Entry 9FXS (electron microscopy, 4.20 A resolution (low resolution: residue-level contacts below are approximate; hydrogen-bond / salt-bridge calls are withheld)); this record covers chains B and D of the 4 polymer chains in the assembly.

[Chain B]
Protein: Fimbrin-like protein FimI
Source organism: Escherichia coli
UniProtKB: P39264 (FIMI_ECOLI); residues 1-160 here correspond to UniProt positions 20-179 (UniProt number = residue number + 19)
Chain sequence (160 residues; numbered 1 to 160; the number before each row is that of its first residue):
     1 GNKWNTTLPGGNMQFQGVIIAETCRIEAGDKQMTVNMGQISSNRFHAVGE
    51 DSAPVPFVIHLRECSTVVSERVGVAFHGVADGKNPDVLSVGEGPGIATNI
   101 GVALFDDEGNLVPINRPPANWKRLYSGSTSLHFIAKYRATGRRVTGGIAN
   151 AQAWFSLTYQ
Not modelled in the structure: 1-23
Disulfide bonds: C24-C64

[Chain D]
Protein: Outer membrane usher protein FimD
Source organism: Escherichia coli
UniProtKB: P30130 (FIMD_ECOLI); residues 1-833 here correspond to UniProt positions 46-878 (UniProt number = residue number + 45)
Chain sequence (847 residues; numbered 1 to 847; the number before each row is that of its first residue):
     1 DLYFNPRFLADDPQAVADLSRFENGQELPPGTYRVDIYLNNGYMATRDVT
    51 FNTGDSEQGIVPCLTRAQLASMGLNTASVAGMNLLADDACVPLTTMVQDA
   101 TAHLDVGQQRLNLTIPQAFMSNRARGYIPPELWDPGINAGLLNYNFSGNS
   151 VQNRIGGNSHYAYLNLQSGLNIGAWRLRDNTTWSYNSSDRSSGSKNKWQH
   201 INTWLERDIIPLRSRLTLGDGYTQGDIFDGINFRGAQLASDDNMLPDSQR
   251 GFAPVIHGIARGTAQVTIKQNGYDIYNSTVPPGPFTINDIYAAGNSGDLQ
   301 VTIKEADGSTQIFTVPYSSVPLLQREGHTRYSITAGEYRSGNAQQEKPRF
   351 FQSTLLHGLPAGWTIYGGTQLADRYRAFNFGIGKNMGALGALSVDMTQAN
   401 STLPDDSQHDGQSVRFLYNKSLNESGTNIQLVGYRYSTSGYFNFADTTYS
   451 RMNGYNIETQDGVIQVKPKFTDYYNLAYNKRGKLQLTVTQQLGRTSTLYL
   501 SGSHQTYWGTSNVDEQFQAGLNTAFEDINWTLSYSLTKNAWQKGRDQMLA
   551 LNVNIPFSHWLRSDSKSQWRHASASYSMSHDLNGRMTNLAGVYGTLLEDN
   601 NLSYSVQTGYAGGGDGNSGSTGYATLNYRGGYGNANIGYSHSDDIKQLYY
   651 GVSGGVLAHANGVTLGQPLNDTVVLVKAPGAKDAKVENQTGVRTDWRGYA
   701 VLPYATEYRENRVALDTNTLADNVDLDNAVANVVPTRGAIVRAEFKARVG
   751 IKLLMTLTHNNKPLPFGAMVTSESSQSSGIVADNGQVYLSGMPLAGKVQV
   801 KWGEEENAHCVANYQLPPESQQQLLTQLSAECRLVPRGSWSHPQFEK
Not modelled in the structure: 1-120, 154-156, 188-196, 305-309, 423-425, 453-475, 612-618, 643-644, 803-807, 834-847
Differences from the reference sequence: conflict P348 (Thr393 in P30130); expression tag (834-847)
Disulfide bonds: C810-C832

[Chain B / chain D interface]
Residue-residue contacts (63):
  R25(B) - Y649(D)
  E27(B) - N636(D)
  A28(B) - T625(D)
  G29(B) - T625(D)
  K31(B) - Q607(D)
  Q32(B) - Y593(D)
  T34(B) - Y593(D)
  G38(B) - N688(D)
  Q39(B) - N688(D)
  A47(B) - I275(D)
  V48(B) - I275(D)
  V48(B) - Y291(D)
  E50(B) - Y291(D)
  D51(B) - D247(D)
  P54(B) - Y704(D)
  P54(B) - T706(D)
  P56(B) - Y704(D)
  R62(B) - N145(D)
  R62(B) - S147(D)
  R62(B) - Y163(D)
  E70(B) - S340(D)
  E70(B) - G341(D)
  E70(B) - N342(D)
  H77(B) - Y499(D)
  G78(B) - T497(D)
  G78(B) - N522(D)
  V79(B) - T495(D)
  V79(B) - T497(D)
  V79(B) - N522(D)
  A80(B) - Q491(D)
  A80(B) - T497(D)
  D81(B) - Q491(D)
  G82(B) - Q491(D)
  K83(B) - N271(D)
  K83(B) - Y273(D)
  D86(B) - N295(D)
  E92(B) - R494(D)
  E108(B) - N243(D)
  G109(B) - R250(D)
  N110(B) - D242(D)
  N115(B) - Y499(D)
  N115(B) - N522(D)
  R116(B) - N295(D)
  R116(B) - I429(D)
  R116(B) - L431(D)
  P117(B) - T487(D)
  P117(B) - S501(D)
  K122(B) - Y222(D)
  R123(B) - Y222(D)
  R123(B) - T223(D)
  R123(B) - G230(D)
  R123(B) - I231(D)
  R123(B) - N232(D)
  Y125(B) - N202(D)
  H132(B) - N670(D)
  T140(B) - Y273(D)
  R142(B) - Y273(D)
  R142(B) - D274(D)
  Q152(B) - N529(D)
  Q152(B) - N554(D)
  Q152(B) - Y593(D)
  W154(B) - N522(D)
  W154(B) - T531(D)
Interface residues without a listed pair, chain B (50 interface residues in all): G49, V58, N84, P85, N99, S126, G127, S128, I134, G141
Interface residues without a listed pair, chain D (58 interface residues in all): N165, Q199, K269, A293, G294, N419, T489, T523, A524, E526, S575, T595, S605, Y623

[In short]
Chain B and chain D form an interface of 50 and 58 residues respectively.
Here chain B is Fimbrin-like protein FimI and chain D is Outer membrane usher protein FimD, both from
Escherichia coli. Entry 9FXS (Cryo-EM structure of the type 1 pilus complex including pilus rod and FimI-bound
assembly platform after ...) was determined by electron microscopy (same publication as 9FW9, 9FWB, 9FX0,
9FX8, 9FXB and 9FY9).
